PDB entry 4WXD | X-ray diffraction, 2.30 A resolution | chain A

Chain A:
Name: Methylated-DNA--protein-cysteine methyltransferase
Source organism: Mycobacterium tuberculosis
Notes: EC 2.1.1.63
UniProtKB: P9WJW5 (OGT_MYCTU); numbering as in UniProt (aligned over 1-165)
Amino-acid sequence (165 residues; numbered 1 to 165; the number before each row is that of its first residue):
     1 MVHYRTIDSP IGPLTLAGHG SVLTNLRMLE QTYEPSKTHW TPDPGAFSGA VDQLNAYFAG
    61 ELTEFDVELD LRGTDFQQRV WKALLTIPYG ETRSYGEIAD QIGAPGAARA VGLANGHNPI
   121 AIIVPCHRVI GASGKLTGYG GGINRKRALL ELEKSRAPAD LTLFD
Construct notes: engineered mutation Val2 (Ile in P9WJW5), Lys37 (Arg in P9WJW5)
Curated features (UniProtKB/Swiss-Prot):
  - active site: Cys126 (Nucleophile)
What the authors report for this chain:
  - mutagenesis - Y139F (10-fold): decreased binding to dsDNAmet
  - mutagenesis - Y139F (3-fold): decreased binding to unmodified probe

Overview:
Curated annotation (UniProt) lists active-site residue Cys126. From the paper: Y139F reduces binding to
dsDNAmet; Y139F reduces binding to unmodified probe.
Chain A is Methylated-DNA--protein-cysteine methyltransferase (Mycobacterium tuberculosis); the structure,
Crystal structure of Mycobacterium tuberculosis OGT-R37K, was determined by X-ray diffraction together with
4WX9 and 4WXC from the same study.
